PDB entry 4X6Z | X-ray diffraction, 2.70 A resolution | chains C and D of the 30 polymer chains in the assembly

# Chain C
Molecule: Proteasome subunit alpha type-3
From: Saccharomyces cerevisiae (strain ATCC 204508 / S288c)
Notes: EC 3.4.25.1
UniProt: P23638 (PSA3_YEAST); numbering as in UniProt (aligned over 1-258)
Amino-acid sequence (258 residues; numbered 1 to 258; the number before each row is that of its first residue):
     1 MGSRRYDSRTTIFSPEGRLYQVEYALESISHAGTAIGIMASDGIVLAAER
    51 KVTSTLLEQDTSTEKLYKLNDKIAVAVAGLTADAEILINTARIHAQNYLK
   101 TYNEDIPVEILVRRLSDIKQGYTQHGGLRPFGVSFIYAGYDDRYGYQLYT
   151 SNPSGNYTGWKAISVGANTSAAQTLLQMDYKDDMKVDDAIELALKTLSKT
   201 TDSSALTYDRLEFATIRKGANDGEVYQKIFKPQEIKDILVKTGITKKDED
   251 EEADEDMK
Unresolved in the structure: 1, 246-258
Curated features (UniProtKB/Swiss-Prot):
  - cross-link (Glycyl lysine isopeptide (Lys-Gly)): Lys-100 (interchain with G-Cter in ubiquitin), Lys-199 (interchain with G-Cter in ubiquitin), Lys-231 (interchain with G-Cter in ubiquitin)

# Chain D
Molecule: Proteasome subunit alpha type-4
From: Saccharomyces cerevisiae (strain ATCC 204508 / S288c)
Notes: EC 3.4.25.1
UniProt: P40303 (PSA4_YEAST); numbering as in UniProt (aligned over 1-254)
Amino-acid sequence (254 residues; numbered 1 to 254; the number before each row is that of its first residue):
     1 MSGYDRALSIFSPDGHIFQVEYALEAVKRGTCAVGVKGKNCVVLGCERRS
    51 TLKLQDTRITPSKVSKIDSHVVLSFSGLNADSRILIEKARVEAQSHRLTL
   101 EDPVTVEYLTRYVAGVQQRYTQSGGVRPFGVSTLIAGFDPRDDEPKLYQT
   151 EPSGIYSSWSAQTIGRNSKTVREFLEKNYDRKEPPATVEECVKLTVRSLL
   201 EVVQTGAKNIEITVVKPDSDIVALSSEEINQYVTQIEQEKQEQQEQDKKK
   251 KSNH
Unresolved in the structure: 1-2, 244-254
Curated features (UniProtKB/Swiss-Prot):
  - modified residue: Thr-60 (Phosphothreonine)

# Chain C / chain D interface
Residue-residue contacts - 77 pairs, chain C then chain D:
  Arg-4(C) / Arg-6(D)
  Asp-7(C) / Tyr-4(D)  hydrogen bond
  Asp-7(C) / Arg-6(D)  salt bridge
  Arg-9(C) / Arg-6(D)
  Thr-11(C) / Leu-8(D)
  Thr-11(C) / Arg-127(D)
  Ile-12(C) / Gln-19(D)
  Phe-13(C) / Gln-19(D)  hydrogen bond (backbone-side chain)
  Phe-13(C) / Tyr-22(D)
  Phe-13(C) / Ala-23(D)  hydrophobic
  Phe-13(C) / Leu-78(D)  hydrophobic
  Phe-13(C) / Arg-127(D)
  Phe-13(C) / Pro-128(D)
  Phe-13(C) / Gly-130(D)
  Ser-14(C) / Tyr-22(D)
  Pro-15(C) / Tyr-22(D)  hydrophobic
  Pro-15(C) / Glu-25(D)
  Glu-16(C) / Glu-25(D)
  Glu-16(C) / Arg-29(D)  hydrogen bond (backbone-side chain)
  Gly-17(C) / Tyr-22(D)
  Gly-17(C) / Glu-25(D)
  Gly-17(C) / Ala-26(D)
  Gly-17(C) / Arg-29(D)  hydrogen bond (backbone-side chain)
  Arg-18(C) / Arg-29(D)
  Leu-19(C) / Leu-78(D)  hydrophobic
  Leu-19(C) / Arg-127(D)
  Met-39(C) / Asp-56(D)
  Met-39(C) / Arg-58(D)
  Glu-109(C) / Ile-59(D)
  Arg-113(C) / Arg-83(D)
  Ser-116(C) / Arg-83(D)
  Asp-117(C) / Arg-83(D)  salt bridge
  Asp-117(C) / Ile-84(D)
  Gln-120(C) / Ala-80(D)
  Gln-120(C) / Asp-81(D)  hydrogen bond
  Gln-120(C) / Ile-84(D)
  Thr-123(C) / Arg-127(D)  hydrogen bond (backbone-side chain)
  Gln-124(C) / Tyr-120(D)
  Gln-124(C) / Gly-125(D)
  Gln-124(C) / Val-126(D)
  Gln-124(C) / Arg-127(D)  hydrogen bond (side chain-backbone)
  Gln-124(C) / Pro-128(D)
  Gln-124(C) / Phe-129(D)
  His-125(C) / Gly-125(D)
  His-125(C) / Val-126(D)
  Gly-126(C) / Tyr-4(D)
  Gly-126(C) / Gly-125(D)  hydrogen bond (backbone-backbone)
  Gly-127(C) / Tyr-4(D)
  Tyr-144(C) / Arg-58(D)  hydrogen bond (backbone-side chain)
  Tyr-144(C) / Ile-59(D)  hydrophobic
  Tyr-146(C) / Arg-58(D)  hydrogen bond (backbone-side chain)
  Gln-147(C) / Ile-59(D)
  Leu-148(C) / Ile-59(D)
  Tyr-149(C) / Ile-59(D)
  Ser-154(C) / Ala-80(D)
  Gly-155(C) / Ala-80(D)
  Gly-155(C) / Arg-83(D)  hydrogen bond (backbone-side chain)
  Asn-156(C) / Asn-79(D)
  Asn-156(C) / Ala-80(D)
  Tyr-157(C) / Pro-61(D)
  Tyr-157(C) / Arg-83(D)
  Thr-158(C) / Gln-55(D)
  Thr-158(C) / Thr-60(D)
  Gly-159(C) / Gln-55(D)
  Gly-159(C) / Asp-56(D)  hydrogen bond (backbone-backbone)
  Gly-159(C) / Thr-60(D)  hydrogen bond (backbone-side chain)
  Trp-160(C) / Leu-52(D)  hydrophobic
  Trp-160(C) / Leu-54(D)
  Trp-160(C) / Gln-55(D)
  Trp-160(C) / Asp-56(D)
  Lys-161(C) / Leu-54(D)  hydrogen bond (backbone-backbone)
  Ala-162(C) / Leu-54(D)
  Gln-173(C) / Leu-52(D)
  Gln-173(C) / Leu-54(D)
  Leu-176(C) / Leu-54(D)  hydrophobic
  Gln-177(C) / Lys-53(D)
  Gln-177(C) / Leu-54(D)
Interface residues without a listed pair, chain C (41 interface residues in all): Tyr-180
Interface residues without a listed pair, chain D (32 interface residues in all): Ala-7

# In short
The interface between chain C and chain D involves 41 residues on one side and 32 on the other; the contacts
include 14 hydrogen bonds and 2 salt bridges. Polar contacts include Asp-7(C)/Arg-6(D), Asp-117(C)/Arg-83(D)
and Asp-7(C)/Tyr-4(D).
Chain C is Proteasome subunit alpha type-3 and chain D is Proteasome subunit alpha type-4, both from
Saccharomyces cerevisiae (strain ATCC 204508 / S288c); the structure, Yeast 20S proteasome in complex with
PR-VI modulator, was determined by X-ray diffraction.
